Entry 8VNF (X-ray diffraction, 1.50 A resolution); this record covers chains A and B of the 4 polymer chains in the assembly.

[Chain A]
Protein: Intron-encoded endonuclease I-PpoI
From: Physarum polycephalum
Notes: EC 3.1.-.-
Reference sequence: Q94702 (PPO1_PHYPO); residue numbers follow UniProt; this construct covers 2-163
Amino-acid sequence (162 residues; numbered 2 to 163; the number before each row is that of its first residue):
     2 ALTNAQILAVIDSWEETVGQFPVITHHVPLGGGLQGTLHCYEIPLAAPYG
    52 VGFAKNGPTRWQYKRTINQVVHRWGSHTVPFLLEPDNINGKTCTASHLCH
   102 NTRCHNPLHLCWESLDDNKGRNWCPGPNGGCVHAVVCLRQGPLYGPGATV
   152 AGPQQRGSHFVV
Bound ions: Zn2+ site 1: C41, C100, C105, H110; Mn2+: N119 (shared with 2 residues of chain D); Na+: N119 (shared with 2 residues of chain D); Zn2+ site 2: C125, C132, H134, C138
Reported in the primary citation:
  - catalytic residues: H98
  - mutagenesis - H78A/H98A, H98A: decreased catalytic activity
  - mutagenesis - H78A: unchanged catalytic activity

[Chain B]
Protein: Intron-encoded endonuclease I-PpoI
From: Physarum polycephalum
Notes: EC 3.1.-.-
Reference sequence: Q94702 (PPO1_PHYPO); residues 202-363 here correspond to UniProt positions 2-163 (UniProt number = residue number - 200)
Amino-acid sequence (162 residues; each row starts with the number of its first residue):
   202 ALTNAQILAVIDSWEETVGQFPVITHHVPLGGGLQGTLHCYEIPLAAPYG
   252 VGFAKNGPTRWQYKRTINQVVHRWGSHTVPFLLEPDNINGKTCTASHLCH
   302 NTRCHNPLHLCWESLDDNKGRNWCPGPNGGCVHAVVCLRQGPLYGPGATV
   352 AGPQQRGSHFVV
Bound ions: Zn2+ site 1: C241, C300, C305, H310; Mn2+: N319 (shared with 2 residues of chain C); Na+: N319 (shared with 2 residues of chain C); Zn2+ site 2: C325, C332, H334, C338

[How chain A and chain B interact]
Pairs across the interface (120; chain A residue first):
  L9(A) with R357(B)
  I12(A) with R357(B)
  D13(A) with R357(B), salt bridge
  E16(A) with Q356(B); R357(B), hydrogen bond (side chain-backbone); G358(B), hydrogen bond (side chain-backbone); F361(B)
  V19(A) with F361(B), hydrophobic
  G20(A) with F361(B)
  L39(A) with V363(B)
  H40(A) with V362(B); V363(B), hydrogen bond (side chain-backbone)
  Y42(A) with H360(B), hydrogen bond (side chain-backbone); F361(B); V362(B)
  F82(A) with A352(B), hydrophobic; G353(B)
  E85(A) with A352(B); Q355(B)
  P86(A) with V351(B)
  I89(A) with A349(B); V351(B), hydrophobic
  N90(A) with A349(B)
  C94(A) with V351(B), hydrophobic
  L99(A) with P354(B), hydrophobic
  N107(A) with F361(B); V362(B), hydrogen bond (side chain-backbone)
  P108(A) with P354(B); Q355(B), hydrogen bond (backbone-backbone); F361(B), hydrophobic
  L109(A) with P354(B); Q355(B); Q356(B); F361(B); V362(B); V363(B)
  H110(A) with V363(B), hydrogen bond (side chain-backbone)
  L111(A) with G353(B); P354(B)
  C112(A) with A352(B)
  W113(A) with T350(B); V351(B), hydrogen bond (backbone-backbone); A352(B), hydrogen bond (backbone-backbone)
  E114(A) with T350(B), hydrogen bond
  D117(A) with W324(B), hydrogen bond (backbone-side chain); L344(B)
  D118(A) with G348(B); A349(B), hydrogen bond (side chain-backbone)
  K120(A) with W324(B)
  G121(A) with W324(B)
  R122(A) with T350(B)
  W124(A) with D317(B), hydrogen bond (side chain-backbone); K320(B); G321(B); W324(B), hydrophobic
  V133(A) with Y345(B); G346(B); P347(B)
  H134(A) with P347(B)
  A135(A) with P347(B), hydrogen bond (backbone-backbone)
  V136(A) with T350(B); P354(B)
  L144(A) with D317(B)
  Y145(A) with V333(B), hydrophobic
  G146(A) with V333(B)
  P147(A) with V333(B); H334(B); A335(B), hydrogen bond (backbone-backbone)
  G148(A) with D318(B)
  A149(A) with I289(B); D318(B), hydrogen bond (backbone-side chain)
  T150(A) with C312(B); W313(B); E314(B), hydrogen bond; D318(B); R322(B); V336(B)
  V151(A) with E285(B); P286(B), hydrophobic; I289(B), hydrophobic; C294(B), hydrophobic; W313(B), hydrogen bond (backbone-backbone)
  A152(A) with F282(B), hydrophobic; E285(B); C312(B); W313(B), hydrogen bond (backbone-backbone)
  G153(A) with F282(B); L311(B)
  P154(A) with L299(B), hydrophobic; P308(B); L309(B); L311(B); V336(B)
  Q155(A) with P308(B), hydrogen bond (backbone-backbone); L309(B)
  Q156(A) with E216(B); L309(B)
  R157(A) with L209(B); I212(B); D213(B), salt bridge; E216(B), hydrogen bond (backbone-side chain)
  G158(A) with E216(B), hydrogen bond (backbone-side chain)
  H160(A) with E216(B); E217(B), salt bridge; Y242(B), hydrogen bond (backbone-side chain)
  F161(A) with E216(B); V219(B), hydrophobic; G220(B); Y242(B); N307(B); P308(B); L309(B)
  V162(A) with H240(B); Y242(B), hydrogen bond (backbone-side chain); N307(B), hydrogen bond (backbone-side chain); L309(B)
  V163(A) with L239(B); H240(B), hydrogen bond (backbone-side chain); L309(B); H310(B), hydrogen bond (backbone-side chain)
Interface residues without a listed pair, chain A (57 interface residues in all): E17, T38, N88, L139
Interface residues without a listed pair, chain B (55 interface residues in all): N290, L339

[Overview]
Chain A and chain B form an interface of 57 and 55 residues respectively; the contacts include 27 hydrogen
bonds and 3 salt bridges. Among the polar pairs are D13(A)-R357(B), R157(A)-D213(B) and H160(A)-E217(B). The
paper reports the catalytic residue H98(A); H78A/H98A and H98A of chain A reduce catalytic activity.
Both chains are Intron-encoded endonuclease I-PpoI (Physarum polycephalum). Entry 8VNF (Homing endonuclease
I-PpoI-DNA complex:reaction at pH6.0 (K+ MES) with 500 uM Mn2+ for 20s) was determined by X-ray diffraction,
deposited together with 8VMO, 8VMP, 8VMQ, 8VMR, 8VMS, 8VMT and 35 further entries.
